1NMB - chains L and H of the 3 polymer chains in the assembly; structure by X-ray diffraction, 2.20 A resolution.

Chain L:
Protein: Fab NC10
Organism: Mus musculus
Notes: antibody fragment or engineered binder
Amino-acid sequence (109 residues; row label = number of the first residue in the row):
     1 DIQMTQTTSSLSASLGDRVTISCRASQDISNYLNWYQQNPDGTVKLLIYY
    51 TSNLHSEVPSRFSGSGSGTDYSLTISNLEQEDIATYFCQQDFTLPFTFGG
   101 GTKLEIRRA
Cystine bridges: Cys-23/Cys-88
Sequence notes: conflict Gln-3 (Glu161 in 501094), Met-4 (Leu162 in 501094)

Chain H:
Protein: Fab NC10
Organism: Mus musculus
Notes: antibody fragment or engineered binder
Amino-acid sequence (122 residues; numbered 1 to 113 plus 9 insertion-coded residues; the number before each row is that of its first residue; a row labelled like 82A-82C holds insertion residues (82A, then the next letters in order)):
     1 QVQLQQPGAELVKPGASVRMSCKASGYTFTNYNMYWVKQSPGQGLEWIGI
    51 FY
   52A P
    53 GNGDTSYNQKFKDKATLTADKSSNTAYMQL
82A-82C SSL
    83 TSEDSAVYYCARSGGSYR
100A-100E YDGGF
   101 DYWGQGTTLTVSS
Cystine bridges: Cys-22/Cys-92
Sequence notes: conflict Pro-7 (Ser29 in 501094), Leu-109 (Val140 in 501094)

Interface between chain L and chain H:
Contacting residue pairs (27; chain L residue first):
  Asn-34(L) / Gly-100D(H)
  Tyr-36(L) / Gly-100D(H)
  Tyr-36(L) / Phe-100E(H)  hydrogen bond (side chain-backbone)
  Tyr-36(L) / Trp-103(H)
  Gln-38(L) / Gln-39(H)  hydrogen bond
  Gln-38(L) / Tyr-91(H)  hydrogen bond
  Gly-42(L) / Tyr-91(H)  hydrogen bond (backbone-side chain)
  Val-44(L) / Tyr-91(H)  hydrophobic
  Val-44(L) / Trp-103(H)
  Leu-46(L) / Phe-100E(H)
  Leu-46(L) / Asp-101(H)
  His-55(L) / Asp-101(H)
  His-55(L) / Tyr-102(H)  hydrogen bond
  Phe-87(L) / Gln-39(H)
  Gln-89(L) / Phe-100E(H)
  Asp-91(L) / Tyr-100A(H)
  Asp-91(L) / Asp-100B(H)
  Asp-91(L) / Gly-100C(H)  hydrogen bond (side chain-backbone)
  Asp-91(L) / Gly-100D(H)  hydrogen bond (side chain-backbone)
  Leu-94(L) / Trp-47(H)  hydrophobic
  Leu-94(L) / Tyr-100A(H)  hydrophobic
  Pro-95(L) / Trp-47(H)  hydrophobic
  Phe-96(L) / Trp-47(H)
  Phe-96(L) / Tyr-100A(H)  hydrophobic
  Phe-96(L) / Phe-100E(H)  hydrophobic
  Phe-98(L) / Leu-45(H)  hydrophobic
  Phe-98(L) / Phe-100E(H)  hydrophobic
Also at the interface, not in a pair above, chain L (16 interface residues in all): Tyr-32, Tyr-49
Also at the interface, not in a pair above, chain H (14 interface residues in all): Tyr-35, Val-37

Overview:
The interface between chain L and chain H involves 16 residues on one side and 14 on the other, with 7
hydrogen bonds. Polar pairs include Tyr-36(L)/Phe-100E(H), Gln-38(L)/Gln-39(H) and Gln-38(L)/Tyr-91(H).
Here chain L is Fab NC10 and chain H is Fab NC10, both from Mus musculus. Entry 1NMB (The structure of a
complex between the NC10 antibody and influenza virus neuraminidase and comparison with ...) was determined by
X-ray diffraction.
